Entry 1NMP (X-ray diffraction, 2.20 A resolution); this record covers chains C and E of the 6 polymer chains in the assembly.

Chain C (and E):
Molecule: Hypothetical protein ybgI
Organism: Escherichia coli, Escherichia coli O157:H7
Notes: chain E of this document is another copy of the same molecule, construct and numbering; everything in this record applies to it too
Reference sequence: P75743 (YBGI_ECOLI); residues 1-247 here = UniProt positions 1-247
Amino-acid sequence (247 residues; each row starts with the number of its first residue):
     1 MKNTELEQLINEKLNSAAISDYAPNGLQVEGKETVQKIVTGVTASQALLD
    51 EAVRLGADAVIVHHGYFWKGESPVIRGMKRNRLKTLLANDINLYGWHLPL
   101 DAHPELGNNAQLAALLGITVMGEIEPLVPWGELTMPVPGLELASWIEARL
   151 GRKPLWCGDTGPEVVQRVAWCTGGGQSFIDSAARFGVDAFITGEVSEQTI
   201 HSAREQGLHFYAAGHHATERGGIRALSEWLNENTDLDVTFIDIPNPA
Metal / ion sites: Mg2+ site 1: His63, Asp101, Glu219; Mg2+ site 2: His64, His215, Glu219

Chain C / chain E interface:
Pairs across the interface - 7 pairs, chain C then chain E:
  Leu140(C) - Met135(E)  hydrophobic
  Leu140(C) - Val137(E)  hydrophobic
  Glu141(C) - Met135(E)
  Ser144(C) - Met135(E)
  Lys153(C) - Glu141(E)  salt bridge
  Trp156(C) - Trp145(E)  hydrophobic
  Asp159(C) - Ala148(E)
From the paper, about this interface:
  - interface residues, chain E: Met135(E)

Overview:
The interface between chain C and chain E involves 6 residues on one side and 5 on the other; the contacts
include 1 salt bridge. The salt-bridged pair is Lys153(C)-Glu141(E). His63(C), Asp101(C) and Glu219(C) form
the Mg2+ site 1. His64(C), His215(C) and Glu219(C) coordinate Mg2+ site 2. The paper reports the interface
residue Met135(E).
Chain C and chain E are both Hypothetical protein ybgI (Escherichia coli, Escherichia coli O157:H7); the
structure, Structural genomics, ybgI protein, unknown function, was determined by X-ray diffraction, deposited
together with 1LQA and 1NMO.
